PDB entry 5L5W | X-ray diffraction, 2.80 A resolution | chains H and I of the 28 polymer chains in the assembly

# Chain H
Protein: Proteasome subunit beta type-2
From: Saccharomyces cerevisiae (strain ATCC 204508 / S288c)
Notes: EC 3.4.25.1
Reference sequence: P25043 (PSB2_YEAST); residues 1-232 here correspond to UniProt positions 30-261 (UniProt number = residue number + 29)
Amino-acid sequence (232 residues; numbered 1 to 232; the number before each row is that of its first residue):
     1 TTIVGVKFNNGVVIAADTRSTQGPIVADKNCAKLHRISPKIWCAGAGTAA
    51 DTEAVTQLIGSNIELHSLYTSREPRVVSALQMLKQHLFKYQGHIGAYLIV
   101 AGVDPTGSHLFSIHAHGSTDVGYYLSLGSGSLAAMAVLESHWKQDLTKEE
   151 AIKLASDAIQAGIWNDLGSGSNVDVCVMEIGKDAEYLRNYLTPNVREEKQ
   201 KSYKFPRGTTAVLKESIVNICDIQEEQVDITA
Disordered / not traced: 227-232
Curated features (UniProtKB/Swiss-Prot):
  - active site: Thr-1 (Nucleophile)
Bound ions: Mg2+ near Gln-91 (its only coordinating residue here)

# Chain I
Protein: Proteasome subunit beta type-3
From: Saccharomyces cerevisiae (strain ATCC 204508 / S288c)
Notes: EC 3.4.25.1
Reference sequence: P25451 (PSB3_YEAST); residues 0-204 here correspond to UniProt positions 1-205 (UniProt number = residue number + 1)
Amino-acid sequence (205 residues; row label = number of the first residue in the row; numbering starts at 0):
     0 MSDPSSINGGIVVAMTGKDCVAIACDLRLGSQSLGVSNKFEKIFHYGHVF
    50 LGITGLATDVTTLNEMFRYKTNLYKLKEERAIEPETFTQLVSSSLYERRF
   100 GPYFVGPVVAGINSKSGKPFIAGFDLIGCIDEAKDFIVSGTASDQLFGMC
   150 ESLYEPNLEPEDLFETISQALLNAADRDALSGWGAVVYIIKKDEVVKRYL
   200 KMRQD
Disordered / not traced: 0
Curated features (UniProtKB/Swiss-Prot):
  - modified residue: Ser-30 (Phosphoserine)
  - cross-link: Lys-69 (Glycyl lysine isopeptide (Lys-Gly) (interchain with G-Cter in ubiquitin))
Bound ions: Mg2+ site 1: Asp-177, Ser-180; Mg2+ site 2: Asp-204 (shared with 3 residues of chain Y)

# Interface between chain H and chain I
Pairs across the interface (62; chain H residue first):
  Ile-25(H) with Asp-143(I); Phe-146(I), hydrophobic
  Val-26(H) with Phe-146(I)
  Ala-27(H) with Asp-130(I); Phe-146(I)
  Asp-28(H) with Asp-130(I)
  Lys-29(H) with Glu-150(I), salt bridge
  Ala-49(H) with Cys-128(I), hydrophobic
  Ala-50(H) with Tyr-95(I); Ile-126(I), hydrophobic; Cys-128(I)
  Asp-51(H) with Tyr-95(I), hydrogen bond; Arg-98(I), salt bridge
  Ala-54(H) with Tyr-95(I)
  Tyr-90(H) with Phe-99(I), hydrophobic
  His-93(H) with Arg-98(I), hydrogen bond (backbone-side chain); Phe-99(I)
  Ile-94(H) with Phe-99(I), hydrophobic
  Arg-196(H) with Glu-150(I), salt bridge
  Lys-199(H) with Glu-150(I); Ser-151(I); Tyr-153(I)
  Ser-202(H) with Glu-154(I), hydrogen bond
  Tyr-203(H) with Ser-151(I); Leu-152(I), hydrophobic
  Lys-204(H) with Glu-154(I); Asp-161(I), salt bridge
  Phe-205(H) with Leu-152(I), hydrophobic; Gln-168(I)
  Pro-206(H) with Glu-164(I)
  Arg-207(H) with Glu-160(I), salt bridge; Asp-161(I), salt bridge; Glu-164(I)
  Gly-208(H) with Glu-164(I), hydrogen bond (backbone-side chain)
  Thr-209(H) with Glu-164(I)
  Thr-210(H) with Glu-164(I), hydrogen bond; Ser-167(I); Gln-168(I), hydrogen bond; Leu-199(I)
  Ala-211(H) with Leu-199(I); Lys-200(I), hydrogen bond (backbone-backbone)
  Val-212(H) with Phe-163(I), hydrophobic; Tyr-198(I)
  Leu-213(H) with Tyr-198(I), hydrogen bond (backbone-backbone); Leu-199(I); Lys-200(I)
  Lys-214(H) with Arg-197(I); Tyr-198(I), hydrogen bond (backbone-backbone)
  Glu-215(H) with Lys-196(I); Arg-197(I), salt bridge
  Ser-216(H) with Val-195(I); Lys-196(I), hydrogen bond (backbone-backbone)
  Ile-217(H) with Val-194(I)
  Val-218(H) with His-44(I); Tyr-187(I), hydrophobic; Val-194(I), hydrogen bond (backbone-backbone); Lys-196(I)
  Asn-219(H) with His-44(I)
  Ile-220(H) with Gly-46(I); Phe-49(I), hydrophobic; Val-194(I), hydrophobic
  Asp-222(H) with Lys-74(I), salt bridge
Also at the interface, not in a pair above, chain H (36 interface residues in all): Thr-48, Gly-95
Also at the interface, not in a pair above, chain I (37 interface residues in all): His-47, Asp-124, Leu-157, Glu-158, Thr-165, Leu-171

# Overview
The interface between chain H and chain I involves 36 residues on one side and 37 on the other; the contacts
include 11 hydrogen bonds and 8 salt bridges. Polar contacts include Lys-29(H)/Glu-150(I), Asp-51(H)/Arg-98(I)
and Arg-196(H)/Glu-150(I). UniProt lists active-site residue Thr-1(H) on chain H.
Chain H is Proteasome subunit beta type-2 and chain I is Proteasome subunit beta type-3, both from
Saccharomyces cerevisiae (strain ATCC 204508 / S288c); the structure, Yeast 20S proteasome with human beta5c
(1-138) and human beta6 (97-111; 118-133), was determined by X-ray diffraction (same publication as 5L52,
5L54, 5L55, 5L5A, 5L5B, 5L5D and 30 further entries).
